Entry 1M90 (X-ray diffraction, 2.80 A resolution); this record covers chains A and M of the 31 polymer chains in the assembly.

# Chain A
Molecule: 23S RRNA
From: Haloarcula marismortui
Sequence (2922 nucleotides; numbered 2 to 2923; the number before each row is that of its first residue):
     2 UUGGCUACUAUGCCAGCUGGUGGAUUGCUCGGCUCAGGCGCUGAUGAAGG
    52 ACGUGCCAAGCUGCGAUAAGCCAUGGGGAGCCGCACGGAGGCGAAGAACC
   102 AUGGAUUUCCGAAUGAGAAUCUCUCUAACAAUUGCUUCGCGCAAUGAGGA
   152 ACCCCGAGAACUGAAACAUCUCAGUAUCGGGAGGAACAGAAAACGCAAUG
   202 UGAUGUCGUUAGUAACCGCGAGUGAACGCGAUACAGCCCAAACCGAAGCC
   252 CUCACGGGCAAUGUGGUGUCAGGGCUACCUCUCAUCAGCCGACCGUCUCG
   302 ACGAAGUCUCUUGGAACAGAGCGUGAUACAGGGUGACAACCCCGUACUCG
   352 AGACCAGUACGACGUGCGGUAGUGCCAGAGUAGCGGGGGUUGGAUAUCCC
   402 UCGCGAAUAACGCAGGCAUCGACUGCGAAGGCUAAACACAACCUGAGACC
   452 GAUAGUGAACAAGUAGUGUGAACGAACGCUGCAAAGUACCCUCAGAAGGG
   502 AGGCGAAAUAGAGCAUGAAAUCAGUUGGCGAUCGAGCGACAGGGCAUACA
   552 AGGUCCCUCGACGAAUGACCGACGCGCGAGCGUCCAGUAAGACUCACGGG
   602 AAGCCGAUGUUCUGUCGUACGUUUUGAAAAACGAGCCAGGGAGUGUGUCU
   652 GCAUGGCAAGUCUAACCGGAGUAUCCGGGGAGGCACAGGGAAACCGACAU
   702 GGCCGCAGGGCUUUGCCCGAGGGCCGCCGUCUUCAAGGGCGGGGAGCCAU
   752 GUGGACACGACCCGAAUCCGGACGAUCUACGCAUGGACAAGAUGAAGCGU
   802 GCCGAAAGGCACGUGGAAGUCUGUUAGAGUUGGUGUCCUACAAUACCCUC
   852 UCGUGAUCUAUGUGUAGGGGUGAAAGGCCCAUCGAGUCCGGCAACAGCUG
   902 GUUCCAAUCGAAACAUGUCGAAGCAUGACCUCCGCCGAGGUAGUCUGUGA
   952 GGUAGAGCGACCGAUUGGUGUGUCCGCCUCCGAGAGGAGUCGGCACACCU
  1002 GUCAAACUCCAAACUUACAGACGCCGUUUGACGCGGGGAUUCCGGUGCGC
  1052 GGGGUAAGCCUGUGUACCAGGAGGGGAACAACCCAGAGAUAGGUUAAGGU
  1102 CCCCAAGUGUGGAUUAAGUGUAAUCCUCUGAAGGUGGUCUCGAGCCCUAG
  1152 ACAGCCGGGAGGUGAGCUUAGAAGCAGCUACCCUCUAAGAAAAGCGUAAC
  1202 AGCUUACCGGCCGAGGUUUGAGGCGCCCAAAAUGAUCGGGACUCAAAUCC
  1252 ACCACCGAGACCUGUCCGUACCACUCAUACUGGUAAUCGAGUAGAUUGGC
  1302 GCUCUAAUUGGAUGGAAGUAGGGGUGAAAACUCCUAUGGACCGAUUAGUG
  1352 ACGAAAAUCCUGGCCAUAGUAGCAGCGAUAGUCGGGUGAGAACCCCGACG
  1402 GCCUAAUGGAUAAGGGUUCCUCAGCACUGCUGAUCAGCUGAGGGUUAGCC
  1452 GGUCCUAAGUCAUACCGCAACUCGACUAUGACGAAAUGGGAAACGGGUUA
  1502 AUAUUCCCGUGCCACUAUGCAGUGAAAGUUGACGCCCUGGGGUCGAUCAC
  1552 GCUGGGCAUUCGCCCAGUCGAACCGUCCAACUCCGUGGAAGCCGUAAUGG
  1602 CAGGAAGCGGACGAACGGCGGCAUAGGGAAACGUGAUUCAACCUGGGGCC
  1652 CAUGAAAAGACGAGCAUAGUGUCCGUACCGAGAACCGACACAGGUGUCCA
  1702 UGGCGGCGAAAGCCAAGGCCUGUCGGGAGCAACCAACGUUAGGGAAUUCG
  1752 GCAAGUUAGUCCCGUACCUUCGGAAGAAGGGAUGCCUGCUCCGGAACGGA
  1802 GCAGGUCGCAGUGACUCGGAAGCUCGGACUGUCUAGUAACAACAUAGGUG
  1852 ACCGCAAAUCCGCAAGGACUCGUACGGUCACUGAAUCCUGCCCAGUGCAG
  1902 GUAUCUGAACACCUCGUACAAGAGGACGAAGGACCUGUCAACGGCGGGGG
  1952 UAACUAUGACCCUCUUAAGGUAGCGUAGUACCUUGCCGCAUCAGUAGCGG
  2002 CUUGCAUGAAUGGAUUAACCAGAGCUUCACUGUCCCAACGUUGGGCCCGG
  2052 UGAACUGUACAUUCCAGUGCGGAGUCUGGAGACACCCAGGGGGAAGCGAA
  2102 GACCCUAUGGAGCUUUACUGCAGGCUGUCGCUGAGACGUGGUCGCCGAUG
  2152 UGCAGCAUAGGUAGGAGACACUACACAGGUACCCGCGCUAGCGGGCCACC
  2202 GAGUCAACAGUGAAAUACUACCCGUCGGUGACUGCGACUCUCACUCCGGG
  2252 AGGAGGACACCGAUAGCCGGGCAGUUUGACUGGGGCGGUACGCGCUCGAA
  2302 AAGAUAUCGAGCGCGCCCUAUGGCUAUCUCAGCCGGGACAGAGACCCGGC
  2352 GAAGAGUGCAAGAGCAAAAGAUAGCUUGACAGUGUUCUUCCCAACGAGGA
  2402 ACGCUGACGCGAAAGCGUGGUCUAGCGAACCAAUUAGCCUGCUUGAUGCG
  2452 GGCAAUUGAUGACAGAAAAGCUACCCUAGGGAUAACAGAGUCGUCACUCG
  2502 CAAGAGCACAUAUCGACCGAGUGGCUUGCUACCUCGAUGUCGGUUCCCUC
  2552 CAUCCUGCCCGUGCAGAAGCGGGCAAGGGUGAGGUUGUUCGCCUAUUAAA
  2602 GGAGGUCGUGAGCUGGGUUUAGACCGUCGUGAGACAGGUCGGCUGCUAUC
  2652 UACUGGGUGUGUAAUGGUGUCUGACAAGAACGACCGUAUAGUACGAGAGG
  2702 AACUACGGUUGGUGGCCACUGGUGUACCGGUUGUUCGAGAGAGCACGUGC
  2752 CGGGUAGCCACGCCACACGGGGUAAGAGCUGAACGCAUCUAAGCUCGAAA
  2802 CCCACUUGGAAAAGAGACACCGCCGAGGUCCCGCGUACAAGACGCGGUCG
  2852 AUAGACUCGGGGUGUGCGCGUCGAGGUAACGAGACGUUAAGCCCACGAGC
  2902 ACUAACAGACCAAAGCCAUCAU
Not modelled in the structure: 2-9, 126-127, 715, 971-998, 1560, 1952-1963, 2137-2236, 2339-2343, 2665-2666, 2915-2923
Construct notes: conflict C560 (U3155 in 3377779)
Bound ions: Mg2+ site 1 near G28 (its only coordinating residue here); Na+ site 1: C40, G41; Na+ site 2: G56, A59, G61; Na+ site 3: G66, U108; Mg2+ site 2 near U115 (its only coordinating residue here); Na+ site 4: C130, U146; Na+ site 5: C141, G142; Mg2+ site 3: C162, U2276; K+ site 1: C162, U163, U172; Mg2+ site 4: A165, A167, C168; Na+ site 6: A165, A166, A167; Mg2+ site 5: A166, G219; 64 more Na+ sites not listed; 99 more Mg2+ sites not listed; 1 more K+ sites not listed
Residues lining bound ligands:
  - 6-aminohexanoic acid / phenylalaninal: G2102, A2103, C2104, A2486, A2538, G2540, U2620, U2621
  - sparsomycin (SPS): A2486, C2487, U2541, C2608, U2619, U2620, A2637
Reported in the primary citation:
  - binding site for CCA: G2284, G2285
  - conformationally variable residues: A2637
  - contacts within the chain: G2482-A2486 (hydrogen bond), G2102-A2486 (hydrogen bond)
  - catalytic residues: A2486 (proposed by the authors, not directly observed)

# Chain M
Molecule: Ribosomal protein L15
From: Haloarcula marismortui
UniProtKB: P12737 (RL15_HALMA); numbering as in UniProt (aligned over 1-164)
Chain sequence (164 residues; each row starts with the number of its first residue):
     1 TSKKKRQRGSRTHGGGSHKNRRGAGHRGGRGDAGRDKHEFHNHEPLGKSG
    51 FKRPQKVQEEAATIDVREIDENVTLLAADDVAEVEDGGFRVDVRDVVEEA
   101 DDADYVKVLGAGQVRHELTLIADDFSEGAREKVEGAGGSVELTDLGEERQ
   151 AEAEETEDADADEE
Not modelled in the structure: 84-88, 151-164
Bound ions: Na+ site 1: Gly14 (shared with A1040(A), A1296(A) of chain A); Na+ site 2: Gly29, Ala33; Na+ site 3: Asp36 (shared with G2466(A) of chain A)

# Interface between chain A and chain M
Pairs across the interface - 173 pairs, chain A then chain M:
  G164(A) - Arg30(M)  phosphate contact
  A165(A) - Gly29(M)  phosphate contact
  A165(A) - Arg30(M)  hydrogen bond to the phosphate
  A165(A) - Ala33(M)  phosphate contact
  A166(A) - Ala24(M)  base contact
  A166(A) - Gly25(M)  hydrogen bond to the base
  A166(A) - Gly28(M)  base contact
  A166(A) - Gly29(M)  hydrogen bond to the base
  A166(A) - Ala33(M)  sugar contact
  A166(A) - Gly34(M)  hydrogen bond to the phosphate
  A166(A) - His38(M)  base contact
  G196(A) - Lys56(M)  hydrogen bond to the sugar
  C197(A) - Lys56(M)  phosphate contact
  A215(A) - Lys52(M)  salt bridge to the phosphate
  A215(A) - Gln55(M)  hydrogen bond to the sugar
  A216(A) - Lys52(M)  salt bridge to the phosphate
  C220(A) - Lys48(M)  sugar contact
  G221(A) - Arg35(M)  hydrogen bond to the phosphate
  G221(A) - Leu46(M)  phosphate contact
  G221(A) - Gly47(M)  hydrogen bond to the phosphate
  A222(A) - Asp32(M)  phosphate contact
  A222(A) - Arg35(M)  salt bridge to the phosphate
  G223(A) - Gly31(M)  phosphate contact
  G223(A) - Asp32(M)  hydrogen bond to the phosphate
  G416(A) - Lys56(M)  phosphate contact
  G417(A) - Lys56(M)  salt bridge to the phosphate
  U623(A) - Arg11(M)  hydrogen bond to the phosphate
  U624(A) - Arg11(M)  salt bridge to the phosphate
  U624(A) - His18(M)  salt bridge to the phosphate
  U624(A) - Lys19(M)  hydrogen bond to the phosphate
  U625(A) - Lys19(M)  salt bridge to the phosphate
  G644(A) - Lys4(M)  sugar contact
  G644(A) - Arg8(M)  salt bridge to the phosphate
  G644(A) - His13(M)  hydrogen bond to the base
  G644(A) - Arg21(M)  hydrogen bond to the base
  U645(A) - Lys4(M)  salt bridge to the phosphate
  C687(A) - Glu99(M)  base contact
  A688(A) - Asp65(M)  hydrogen bond to the base
  A688(A) - Arg67(M)  salt bridge to the phosphate
  A688(A) - Leu109(M)  base contact
  A688(A) - Ala111(M)  base contact
  A692(A) - Gly50(M)  sugar contact
  A692(A) - Phe51(M)  hydrogen bond to the sugar
  A693(A) - Phe51(M)  sugar contact
  A693(A) - Arg53(M)  phosphate contact
  A694(A) - Arg53(M)  salt bridge to the phosphate
  G697(A) - Thr63(M)  base contact
  G697(A) - Lys107(M)  salt bridge to the phosphate
  G697(A) - Leu109(M)  base contact
  G697(A) - Ser126(M)  phosphate contact
  G697(A) - Glu127(M)  hydrogen bond to the phosphate
  A698(A) - Leu109(M)  phosphate contact
  A698(A) - Gly110(M)  hydrogen bond to the phosphate
  A698(A) - Ala111(M)  sugar contact
  A698(A) - Ser126(M)  hydrogen bond to the phosphate
  A698(A) - Gly128(M)  phosphate contact
  C699(A) - Gly110(M)  phosphate contact
  C699(A) - Ala111(M)  phosphate contact
  C699(A) - Gly112(M)  hydrogen bond to the phosphate
  C699(A) - Lys132(M)  salt bridge to the phosphate
  A700(A) - Asp70(M)  hydrogen bond to the base
  A700(A) - Glu71(M)  base contact
  A700(A) - Gly112(M)  phosphate contact
  A700(A) - Gln113(M)  hydrogen bond to the base
  A700(A) - Val114(M)  base contact
  A700(A) - Arg115(M)  hydrogen bond to the base
  U701(A) - Gln113(M)  hydrogen bond to the phosphate
  U701(A) - Arg115(M)  salt bridge to the phosphate
  G745(A) - Arg67(M)  base contact
  G745(A) - Glu71(M)  hydrogen bond to the base
  G754(A) - Lys3(M)  phosphate contact
  G754(A) - Lys4(M)  salt bridge to the phosphate
  G755(A) - Lys3(M)  salt bridge to the phosphate
  C757(A) - Arg27(M)  phosphate contact
  C757(A) - Gly31(M)  hydrogen bond to the phosphate
  A758(A) - Arg27(M)  salt bridge to the phosphate
  A758(A) - Arg30(M)  phosphate contact
  A758(A) - Gly31(M)  hydrogen bond to the phosphate
  C759(A) - Arg30(M)  salt bridge to the phosphate
  A761(A) - Arg30(M)  salt bridge to the phosphate
  C762(A) - Arg21(M)  hydrogen bond to the base
  C896(A) - Arg30(M)  hydrogen bond to the phosphate
  A897(A) - Gly23(M)  phosphate contact
  A897(A) - Ala24(M)  hydrogen bond to the phosphate
  A897(A) - Arg30(M)  salt bridge to the phosphate
  G898(A) - Arg22(M)  phosphate contact
  G898(A) - Gly23(M)  hydrogen bond to the phosphate
  G898(A) - Ala24(M)  hydrogen bond to the phosphate
  G898(A) - Gly25(M)  hydrogen bond to the phosphate
  G898(A) - His26(M)  phosphate contact
  C899(A) - Arg22(M)  salt bridge to the phosphate
  U900(A) - Lys19(M)  salt bridge to the phosphate
  U900(A) - Arg22(M)  salt bridge to the phosphate
  G901(A) - His18(M)  salt bridge to the phosphate
  G901(A) - Lys19(M)  phosphate contact
  G902(A) - Arg11(M)  salt bridge to the phosphate
  G902(A) - His18(M)  salt bridge to the phosphate
  U903(A) - Arg11(M)  salt bridge to the phosphate
  U903(A) - Thr12(M)  base contact
  U903(A) - His18(M)  base contact
  U904(A) - Gln7(M)  phosphate contact
  U904(A) - Arg8(M)  hydrogen bond to the base
  U904(A) - Gly9(M)  hydrogen bond to the phosphate
  U904(A) - Ser10(M)  hydrogen bond to the phosphate
  U904(A) - Arg11(M)  hydrogen bond to the phosphate
  C905(A) - Lys5(M)  hydrogen bond to the base
  C905(A) - Arg6(M)  base contact
  C905(A) - Arg8(M)  sugar contact
  C906(A) - Arg6(M)  base contact
  A907(A) - Arg6(M)  base contact
  G918(A) - His38(M)  hydrogen bond to the base
  G918(A) - Phe40(M)  sugar contact
  U919(A) - Lys37(M)  hydrogen bond to the phosphate
  U919(A) - His38(M)  sugar contact
  C920(A) - Lys37(M)  salt bridge to the phosphate
  G924(A) - Gly25(M)  hydrogen bond to the sugar
  G924(A) - His38(M)  base contact
  C925(A) - Gly25(M)  phosphate contact
  C925(A) - His26(M)  salt bridge to the phosphate
  C925(A) - Gly28(M)  sugar contact
  C925(A) - His38(M)  base contact
  C925(A) - Glu39(M)  hydrogen bond to the sugar
  A926(A) - His38(M)  sugar contact
  A926(A) - Glu39(M)  sugar contact
  A926(A) - His41(M)  hydrogen bond to the base
  U927(A) - His41(M)  sugar contact
  U927(A) - Asn42(M)  sugar contact
  G1039(A) - Lys3(M)  sugar contact
  U1041(A) - Gly14(M)  sugar contact
  U1041(A) - Gly15(M)  sugar contact
  U1041(A) - Gly16(M)  phosphate contact
  U1042(A) - Ser17(M)  hydrogen bond to the phosphate
  U1042(A) - Asn20(M)  hydrogen bond to the phosphate
  A1294(A) - Gly16(M)  phosphate contact
  G1295(A) - Thr12(M)  hydrogen bond to the phosphate
  G1295(A) - Gly14(M)  hydrogen bond to the phosphate
  G1295(A) - Gly15(M)  hydrogen bond to the phosphate
  G1295(A) - Gly16(M)  hydrogen bond to the phosphate
  A1296(A) - Lys3(M)  salt bridge to the phosphate
  U1297(A) - Lys3(M)  salt bridge to the phosphate
  U1298(A) - Arg6(M)  hydrogen bond to the base
  G1299(A) - Thr1(M)  phosphate contact
  G1299(A) - Arg6(M)  hydrogen bond to the base
  G1300(A) - Thr1(M)  hydrogen bond to the base
  C1301(A) - Lys5(M)  base contact
  G1302(A) - Lys5(M)  hydrogen bond to the base
  C1353(A) - Lys5(M)  hydrogen bond to the base
  G1354(A) - Lys5(M)  hydrogen bond to the base
  G1354(A) - Arg8(M)  salt bridge to the phosphate
  C2396(A) - Phe40(M)  sugar contact
  A2430(A) - Leu46(M)  sugar contact
  A2430(A) - Gly47(M)  hydrogen bond to the sugar
  C2431(A) - Gly47(M)  phosphate contact
  C2431(A) - Lys48(M)  hydrogen bond to the phosphate
  C2432(A) - Lys48(M)  salt bridge to the phosphate
  U2441(A) - Phe51(M)  sugar contact
  U2441(A) - Arg53(M)  hydrogen bond to the phosphate
  G2442(A) - Arg53(M)  salt bridge to the phosphate
  G2442(A) - Pro54(M)  sugar contact
  G2442(A) - Val57(M)  phosphate contact
  C2443(A) - Pro54(M)  base contact
  C2443(A) - Lys56(M)  hydrogen bond to the phosphate
  C2443(A) - Val57(M)  sugar contact
  U2444(A) - Lys56(M)  salt bridge to the phosphate
  G2452(A) - Phe51(M)  base contact
  G2453(A) - Gly50(M)  hydrogen bond to the phosphate
  G2453(A) - Phe51(M)  sugar contact
  C2454(A) - Ser49(M)  phosphate contact
  C2454(A) - Gly50(M)  hydrogen bond to the phosphate
  A2465(A) - Phe40(M)  base contact
  G2466(A) - Asp36(M)  phosphate contact
  G2466(A) - Lys37(M)  salt bridge to the phosphate
  A2467(A) - Lys37(M)  salt bridge to the phosphate
Other interface residues (no listed pair), chain A (90 interface residues in all): U214, A226, A686, U753, A1040, C2440, A2483
Other interface residues (no listed pair), chain M (74 interface residues in all): Ser2, Phe125, Ala129

# Summary
90 residues of chain A face 74 of chain M across their interface, with 60 hydrogen bonds and 37 salt bridges.
Among the polar pairs are A166(A)-Gly25(M), A166(A)-Gly29(M) and G644(A)-His13(M). Bound to chain A:
sparsomycin and 6-aminohexanoic acid / phenylalaninal. From the paper: the catalytic residue A2486(A); a
binding site for CCA at G2284(A) and G2285(A).
Chain A is 23S RRNA and chain M is Ribosomal protein L15, both from Haloarcula marismortui; the structure,
Co-crystal structure of CCA-Phe-caproic acid-biotin and sparsomycin bound to the 50S ribosomal subunit, was
determined by X-ray diffraction (same publication as 1Q7Y, 1Q81, 1Q82 and 1Q86).
